6ADZ - chains C and B of the 4 polymer chains in the assembly; structure by X-ray diffraction, 2.43 A resolution.

[Chain C (and B)]
Molecule: Coronin-like protein
Organism: Leishmania donovani
Notes: chain B of this document is another copy of the same molecule, construct and numbering; everything in this record applies to it too
UniProt: Q3T1U8 (Q3T1U8_LEIDO); numbering as in UniProt (aligned over 459-510)
Amino-acid sequence (53 residues; each row starts with the number of its first residue):
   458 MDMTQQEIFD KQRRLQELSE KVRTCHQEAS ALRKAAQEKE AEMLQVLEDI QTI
Not modelled in the structure: 458-461, 510 (chain B: 458-459)
Sequence notes: expression tag (458); engineered mutation Ala486 (Ile in Q3T1U8), Ala493 (Leu in Q3T1U8)

[How chain C and chain B interact]
Contacting residue pairs (19):
  Val479(C) - Leu501(B)  hydrophobic
  His483(C) - Gln494(B)
  His483(C) - Glu497(B)  salt bridge
  His483(C) - Ala498(B)
  His483(C) - Leu501(B)
  Ser487(C) - Gln494(B)  hydrogen bond
  Arg490(C) - Arg490(B)
  Arg490(C) - Ala493(B)
  Arg490(C) - Gln494(B)  hydrogen bond
  Arg490(C) - Glu497(B)  salt bridge
  Gln494(C) - His483(B)
  Gln494(C) - Ser487(B)  hydrogen bond
  Gln494(C) - Arg490(B)
  Glu497(C) - His483(B)  salt bridge
  Glu497(C) - Arg490(B)  salt bridge
  Met500(C) - Val479(B)  hydrophobic
  Ile507(C) - Leu472(B)  hydrophobic
  Ile507(C) - Gln473(B)
  Gln508(C) - Gln473(B)
Interface residues without a listed pair, chain C (15 interface residues in all): Ser476, Arg480, Ala486, Ala493, Ala498, Leu504
Interface residues without a listed pair, chain B (14 interface residues in all): Ser476, Met500, Leu504

[Summary]
15 residues of chain C and 14 residues of chain B are in contact, with 3 hydrogen bonds and 4 salt bridges.
Polar pairs include His483(C)-Glu497(B), Arg490(C)-Glu497(B) and Ser487(C)-Gln494(B).
Both chains are Coronin-like protein (Leishmania donovani). Entry 6ADZ (LdCoroCC Double mutant- I486A-L493A)
was determined by X-ray diffraction (same publication as 6ADO, 6ICR and 6AH6).
